Entry 4EJL (X-ray diffraction, 2.44 A resolution); this record covers chains A and B.

# Chain A (and B)
Protein: Protease
Organism: Human immunodeficiency virus 1
Notes: EC 3.4.23.16; chain B of this document is another copy of the same molecule, construct and numbering; everything in this record applies to it too
UniProtKB: P12499 (POL_HV1Z2); residues 1-99 here correspond to UniProt positions 490-588 (UniProt number = residue number + 489)
Chain sequence (99 residues; each row starts with the number of its first residue):
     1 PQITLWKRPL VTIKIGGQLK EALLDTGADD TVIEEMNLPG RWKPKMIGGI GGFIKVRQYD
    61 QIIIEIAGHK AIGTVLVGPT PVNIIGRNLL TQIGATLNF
Differences from the reference sequence: engineered mutation Lys7 (Gln496 in P12499), Ile33 (Leu522 in P12499), Ile63 (Leu552 in P12499), Ala67 (Cys556 in P12499), Ala95 (Cys584 in P12499); conflict Arg41 (Lys530 in P12499)
Small-molecule neighbours: indolylpropionic acid (IOP): Trp42, Pro44, Lys45, Met46, Lys55, Val56, Arg57
Curated features (UniProtKB/Swiss-Prot):
  - region (Dimerization of protease): Pro1 to Leu5, Gly49 to Lys55, Asn88 to Gly94, Thr96 to Phe99
  - active site: Asp25 (For protease activity)
  - site: Phe99 (Cleavage)
Reported in the primary citation:
  - binding site for indolylpropionic acid: Trp42, Pro44, Lys55, Val56, Arg57

# How chain A and chain B interact
Pairs across the interface - 97 pairs, chain A then chain B:
  Pro1(A) - Leu97(B)
  Pro1(A) - Asn98(B)
  Pro1(A) - Phe99(B)  hydrogen bond (backbone-backbone)
  Gln2(A) - Thr96(B)  hydrogen bond
  Gln2(A) - Leu97(B)
  Gln2(A) - Asn98(B)  hydrogen bond
  Ile3(A) - Thr96(B)
  Ile3(A) - Leu97(B)  hydrogen bond (backbone-backbone)
  Ile3(A) - Phe99(B)  hydrophobic
  Thr4(A) - Thr96(B)
  Leu5(A) - Thr26(B)
  Leu5(A) - Arg87(B)  hydrogen bond (backbone-side chain)
  Leu5(A) - Leu90(B)  hydrophobic
  Leu5(A) - Thr91(B)
  Leu5(A) - Ala95(B)
  Trp6(A) - Arg87(B)
  Trp6(A) - Thr91(B)
  Lys7(A) - Arg87(B)
  Arg8(A) - Asp29(B)
  Arg8(A) - Arg87(B)
  Pro9(A) - Thr26(B)
  Pro9(A) - Arg87(B)
  Leu23(A) - Gly27(B)
  Leu24(A) - Thr26(B)  hydrogen bond (backbone-side chain)
  Leu24(A) - Leu97(B)  hydrophobic
  Leu24(A) - Phe99(B)  hydrophobic
  Asp25(A) - Asp25(B)
  Asp25(A) - Thr26(B)
  Asp25(A) - Gly27(B)  hydrogen bond (side chain-backbone)
  Thr26(A) - Leu5(B)
  Thr26(A) - Pro9(B)
  Thr26(A) - Leu24(B)  hydrogen bond (side chain-backbone)
  Thr26(A) - Asp25(B)
  Thr26(A) - Thr26(B)  hydrogen bond (backbone-side chain)
  Thr26(A) - Leu97(B)
  Gly27(A) - Leu23(B)
  Gly27(A) - Asp25(B)  hydrogen bond (backbone-side chain)
  Asp29(A) - Arg8(B)  salt bridge
  Ile47(A) - Ile50(B)  hydrophobic
  Gly48(A) - Ile50(B)
  Gly49(A) - Ile50(B)
  Gly49(A) - Pro81(B)
  Ile50(A) - Gly49(B)
  Ile50(A) - Ile50(B)
  Ile50(A) - Gly51(B)
  Ile50(A) - Gly52(B)
  Ile50(A) - Ile54(B)  hydrophobic
  Ile50(A) - Thr80(B)
  Ile50(A) - Ile84(B)  hydrophobic
  Gly51(A) - Gly51(B)
  Gly51(A) - Gly52(B)
  Gly51(A) - Ile54(B)
  Gly52(A) - Ile50(B)
  Gly52(A) - Gly51(B)
  Ile54(A) - Gly51(B)
  His69(A) - Phe99(B)
  Thr80(A) - Ile50(B)
  Pro81(A) - Ile50(B)
  Arg87(A) - Leu5(B)  hydrogen bond (side chain-backbone)
  Arg87(A) - Trp6(B)  hydrogen bond (side chain-backbone)
  Arg87(A) - Lys7(B)
  Arg87(A) - Arg8(B)
  Arg87(A) - Pro9(B)
  Leu90(A) - Leu5(B)  hydrophobic
  Thr91(A) - Leu5(B)
  Thr91(A) - Trp6(B)
  Ile93(A) - Phe99(B)
  Gly94(A) - Asn98(B)
  Ala95(A) - Leu5(B)
  Ala95(A) - Asn98(B)
  Ala95(A) - Phe99(B)  hydrophobic
  Thr96(A) - Gln2(B)  hydrogen bond
  Thr96(A) - Ile3(B)
  Thr96(A) - Thr4(B)
  Thr96(A) - Thr96(B)
  Thr96(A) - Leu97(B)
  Thr96(A) - Asn98(B)  hydrogen bond (backbone-backbone)
  Leu97(A) - Pro1(B)
  Leu97(A) - Gln2(B)
  Leu97(A) - Ile3(B)  hydrogen bond (backbone-backbone)
  Leu97(A) - Pro9(B)  hydrophobic
  Leu97(A) - Leu24(B)  hydrophobic
  Leu97(A) - Thr26(B)
  Leu97(A) - Thr96(B)
  Asn98(A) - Pro1(B)
  Asn98(A) - Gln2(B)
  Asn98(A) - Gly94(B)
  Asn98(A) - Ala95(B)
  Asn98(A) - Thr96(B)  hydrogen bond (backbone-backbone)
  Asn98(A) - Asn98(B)  hydrogen bond
  Phe99(A) - Pro1(B)  hydrogen bond (backbone-backbone)
  Phe99(A) - Ile3(B)  hydrophobic
  Phe99(A) - Leu24(B)  hydrophobic
  Phe99(A) - Ala67(B)  hydrophobic
  Phe99(A) - His69(B)
  Phe99(A) - Ile93(B)
  Phe99(A) - Ala95(B)  hydrophobic
Interface residues without a listed pair, chain A (39 interface residues in all): Phe53, Ala67, Ile84, Gln92
Interface residues without a listed pair, chain B (36 interface residues in all): Phe53

# In short
39 residues of chain A and 36 residues of chain B are in contact, with 18 hydrogen bonds and 1 salt bridge.
Among the polar pairs are Asp29(A)-Arg8(B), Gln2(A)-Thr96(B) and Gln2(A)-Asn98(B). Chain A binds
indolylpropionic acid. The paper reports a binding site for indolylpropionic acid at Trp42(A), Pro44(A) and
Lys55(A) among others.
Both chains are Protease (Human immunodeficiency virus 1). Entry 4EJL (Apo HIV Protease (PR) dimer in closed
form with fragment 1F1-N in the outside/top of flap) was determined by X-ray diffraction, deposited together
with 4EJ8, 4EJD and 4EJK.
